PDB entry 3LP2 | X-ray diffraction, 2.80 A resolution | chains A and B

== Chain A ==
Name: Reverse transcriptase/ribonuclease H
Source organism: Human immunodeficiency virus type 1
Notes: EC 2.7.7.49, 2.7.7.7, 3.1.26.4
UniProt: P04585 (POL_HV1H2); residues 1-560 here correspond to UniProt positions 588-1147 (UniProt number = residue number + 587)
Sequence (563 residues; each row starts with the number of its first residue; numbers below 1 keep their minus sign (Met-2 is residue -2)):
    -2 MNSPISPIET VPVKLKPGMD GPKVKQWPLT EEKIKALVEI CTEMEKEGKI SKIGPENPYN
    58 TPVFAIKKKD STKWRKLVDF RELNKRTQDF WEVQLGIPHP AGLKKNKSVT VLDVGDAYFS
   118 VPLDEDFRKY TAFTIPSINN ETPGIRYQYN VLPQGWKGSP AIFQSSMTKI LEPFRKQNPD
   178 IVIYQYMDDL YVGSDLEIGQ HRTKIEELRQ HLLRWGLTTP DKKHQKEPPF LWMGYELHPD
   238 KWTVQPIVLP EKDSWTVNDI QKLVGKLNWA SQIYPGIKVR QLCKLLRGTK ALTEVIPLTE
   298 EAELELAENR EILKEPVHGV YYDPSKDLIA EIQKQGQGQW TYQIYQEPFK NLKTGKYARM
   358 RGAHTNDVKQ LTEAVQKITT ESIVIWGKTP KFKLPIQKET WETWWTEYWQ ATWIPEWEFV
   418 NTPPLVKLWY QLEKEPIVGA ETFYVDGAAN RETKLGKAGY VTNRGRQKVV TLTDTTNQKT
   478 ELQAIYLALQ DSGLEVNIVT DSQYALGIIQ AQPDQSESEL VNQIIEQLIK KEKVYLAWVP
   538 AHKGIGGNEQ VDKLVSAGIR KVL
Disordered / not traced: -2 to -1, 65-68, 558-560
Sequence notes: expression tag (-2 to 0)
Curated features (UniProtKB/Swiss-Prot):
  - region: Phe227 to His235 (RT 'primer grip')
  - motif: Trp398 to Trp414 (Tryptophan repeat motif)
  - binding site (Mg(2+)): Asp110, Asp185, Asp186, Asp443, Glu478, Asp498, Asp549
  - site: Trp401 (Essential for RT p66/p51 heterodimerization), Trp414 (Essential for RT p66/p51 heterodimerization), Phe440, Tyr441 (Cleavage), Leu560 (Cleavage)
Bound ions: Mn2+ site 1 near Asp443 (its only coordinating residue here); Mn2+ site 2: Asp443, Glu478
Ligand contacts: LP9 (3-[4-(diethylamino)phenoxy]-6-(ethoxycarbonyl)-5,8-dihydroxy-7-oxo-7,8-dihydro-1,8-naphthyridin-1-ium): Leu100, Val108, Tyr181, Gln182, Tyr183, Asp186, Leu187, Tyr188, Lys223, Glu224, Pro226, Phe227, Leu228, Trp229, Leu234
From the paper describing this entry:
  - binding site for LP9: Leu100, Val108, Tyr181, Tyr183, Asp186, Leu187, Lys223, Phe227, Leu228, Trp229, Leu234

== Chain B ==
Name: p51 RT
Source organism: Human immunodeficiency virus type 1
Notes: EC 2.7.7.49, 2.7.7.7
UniProt: P04585 (POL_HV1H2); residues 1-440 here correspond to UniProt positions 588-1027 (UniProt number = residue number + 587)
Sequence (443 residues; each row starts with the number of its first residue; numbers below 1 keep their minus sign (Met-2 is residue -2)):
    -2 MNSPISPIET VPVKLKPGMD GPKVKQWPLT EEKIKALVEI CTEMEKEGKI SKIGPENPYN
    58 TPVFAIKKKD STKWRKLVDF RELNKRTQDF WEVQLGIPHP AGLKKNKSVT VLDVGDAYFS
   118 VPLDEDFRKY TAFTIPSINN ETPGIRYQYN VLPQGWKGSP AIFQSSMTKI LEPFRKQNPD
   178 IVIYQYMDDL YVGSDLEIGQ HRTKIEELRQ HLLRWGLTTP DKKHQKEPPF LWMGYELHPD
   238 KWTVQPIVLP EKDSWTVNDI QKLVGKLNWA SQIYPGIKVR QLCKLLRGTK ALTEVIPLTE
   298 EAELELAENR EILKEPVHGV YYDPSKDLIA EIQKQGQGQW TYQIYQEPFK NLKTGKYARM
   358 RGAHTNDVKQ LTEAVQKITT ESIVIWGKTP KFKLPIQKET WETWWTEYWQ ATWIPEWEFV
   418 NTPPLVKLWY QLEKEPIVGA ETF
Disordered / not traced: -2 to 5, 65-68, 216-230, 357-360, 429-440
Sequence notes: expression tag (-2 to 0)
Curated features (UniProtKB/Swiss-Prot):
  - region: Phe227 to His235 (RT 'primer grip')
  - motif: Trp398 to Trp414 (Tryptophan repeat motif)
  - binding site (Mg(2+)): Asp110, Asp185, Asp186
  - site: Trp401 (Essential for RT p66/p51 heterodimerization), Trp414 (Essential for RT p66/p51 heterodimerization), Phe440 (Cleavage)

== How chain A and chain B interact ==
Pairs across the interface - 101 pairs, chain A then chain B:
  Val8(A) with Glu53(B)
  Pro9(A) with Glu53(B)
  Gln85(A) with Glu53(B), hydrogen bond (side chain-backbone)
  Asp86(A) with Lys20(B), salt bridge; Pro55(B)
  Phe87(A) with Pro52(B)
  Trp88(A) with Pro52(B), hydrogen bond (backbone-backbone); Asn54(B); Pro55(B); Asn57(B); Thr131(B); Arg143(B)
  Gln91(A) with Asn137(B); Thr139(B); Pro140(B)
  Gly93(A) with Asn137(B), hydrogen bond (backbone-side chain)
  Ile94(A) with Asn137(B)
  Pro95(A) with Asn136(B)
  His96(A) with Asn136(B), hydrogen bond (backbone-side chain)
  Gly99(A) with Asn136(B)
  Leu100(A) with Asn136(B)
  Ala158(A) with Pro52(B)
  Gln161(A) with Pro140(B)
  Ser162(A) with Pro52(B)
  Thr165(A) with Pro140(B)
  Glu169(A) with Lys49(B), salt bridge
  Tyr181(A) with Glu138(B)
  Gln182(A) with Glu138(B); Pro140(B)
  Arg358(A) with Gln394(B), hydrogen bond; Glu396(B), salt bridge
  Gln373(A) with Thr397(B); Trp401(B)
  Thr377(A) with Thr400(B)
  Ile380(A) with Leu26(B)
  Val381(A) with Pro25(B), hydrophobic; Ile135(B); Asn136(B), hydrogen bond (backbone-backbone)
  Ile382(A) with Ile135(B); Asn136(B)
  Trp383(A) with Ile135(B)
  Gly384(A) with Thr27(B); Glu28(B), hydrogen bond (backbone-backbone); Ile135(B)
  Thr386(A) with Trp401(B)
  Trp402(A) with Lys331(B), hydrogen bond (backbone-side chain); Asp364(B), hydrogen bond
  Tyr405(A) with Lys331(B), hydrogen bond (backbone-side chain)
  Trp406(A) with Lys331(B); Pro392(B), hydrophobic; Val417(B); Asn418(B); Thr419(B)
  Gln407(A) with Lys331(B), hydrogen bond (backbone-side chain); Asp364(B); Pro392(B); Ile393(B); Gln394(B)
  Ala408(A) with Trp337(B), hydrophobic; Asp364(B); Pro392(B), hydrogen bond (backbone-backbone); Ile393(B)
  Thr409(A) with Asp364(B), hydrogen bond (backbone-side chain)
  Trp410(A) with Asn363(B); Val365(B), hydrophobic
  Pro412(A) with Trp401(B), hydrophobic
  Pro433(A) with Asn255(B); Leu289(B), hydrophobic; Thr290(B)
  Ile434(A) with Thr290(B)
  Val435(A) with Thr290(B)
  Thr439(A) with Ala288(B); Leu289(B)
  Tyr441(A) with Gln258(B), hydrogen bond; Lys287(B), hydrogen bond (side chain-backbone)
  Val458(A) with Thr286(B)
  Thr459(A) with Thr286(B), hydrogen bond (backbone-side chain)
  Asn460(A) with Thr286(B); Lys287(B); Ala288(B)
  Asn494(A) with Leu289(B)
  Gln500(A) with Pro420(B); Pro421(B); Leu422(B)
  Leu503(A) with Leu422(B), hydrophobic
  Gln507(A) with Pro421(B)
  Tyr532(A) with Asn255(B), hydrogen bond; Leu289(B), hydrophobic
  Trp535(A) with Leu422(B), hydrophobic; Trp426(B), hydrophobic
  Val536(A) with Gln258(B)
  Pro537(A) with Gly262(B); Asn265(B)
  Lys540(A) with Asn265(B)
  Ile542(A) with Val261(B), hydrophobic
  Gly543(A) with Leu283(B), hydrogen bond (backbone-backbone); Gly285(B)
  Gly544(A) with Gly285(B), hydrogen bond (backbone-backbone); Thr286(B)
  Gln547(A) with Gly285(B); Thr286(B), hydrogen bond (side chain-backbone)
Interface residues without a listed pair, chain A (71 interface residues in all): Val90, Leu92, Lys101, Ile159, Arg172, Arg356, Glu370, Thr376, Thr403, Val496, Gly504, Ala534, Gly541
Interface residues without a listed pair, chain B (57 interface residues in all): Val21, Val254, Lys259, Cys280, Gly333, Leu368, Tyr405

== In short ==
71 residues of chain A face 57 of chain B across their interface; the contacts include 20 hydrogen bonds and 3
salt bridges. Among the polar pairs are Asp86(A)-Lys20(B), Glu169(A)-Lys49(B) and Arg358(A)-Glu396(B). Bound
to chain A: compound LP9. From the paper: a binding site for LP9 at Leu100(A), Val108(A) and Tyr181(A) among
others.
Chain A is Reverse transcriptase/ribonuclease H and chain B is p51 RT, both from Human immunodeficiency virus
type 1; the structure, HIV-1 reverse transcriptase with inhibitor, was determined by X-ray diffraction
together with 3LP0, 3LP1 and 3LP3 from the same study.
